Entry 9Q90 (electron microscopy, 3.50 A resolution); this record covers chains 2 and 3 of the 14 polymer chains in the assembly.

Chain 2 (and 3):
Molecule: Psp operon transcriptional activator
From: Escherichia coli K-12
Notes: chain 3 of this document is another copy of the same molecule, construct and numbering; everything in this record applies to it too
UniProtKB: P37344 (PSPF_ECOLI); residue numbers follow UniProt; this construct covers 1-275
Sequence (275 residues; row label = number of the first residue in the row):
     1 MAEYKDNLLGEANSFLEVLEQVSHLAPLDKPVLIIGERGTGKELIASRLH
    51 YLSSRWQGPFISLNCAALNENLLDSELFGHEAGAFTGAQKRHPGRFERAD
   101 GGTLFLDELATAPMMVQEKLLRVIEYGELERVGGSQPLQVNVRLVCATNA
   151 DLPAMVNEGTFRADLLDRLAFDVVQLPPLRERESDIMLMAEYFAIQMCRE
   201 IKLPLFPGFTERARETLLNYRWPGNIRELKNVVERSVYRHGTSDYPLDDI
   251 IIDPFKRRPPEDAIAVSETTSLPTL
Not modelled in the structure: 260-275
UniProt features mapped onto this chain:
  - binding site (ATP): G36 to E43, A99 to E108
Ion coordination: Mg2+: E43 (together with ADP)
Small-molecule neighbours:
  - ADP / aluminium fluoride, molecule 1: N7, L8, L9, F15, E37, R38, G39, T40, G41, K42, E43, L44, D107, E108, N149, M189, F193, I226, R227, K230
  - ADP / aluminium fluoride, molecule 2: E125, Y126, D164, R168

Chain 2 / chain 3 interface:
Pairs across the interface (41; chain 2 residue first):
  R38(2) with A163(3); D164(3); D167(3), salt bridge
  S62(2) with R122(3); E130(3)
  N64(2) with R122(3)
  A66(2) with E118(3); K119(3), hydrogen bond (backbone-side chain)
  A67(2) with D74(3); K119(3)
  L68(2) with K119(3)
  E76(2) with G133(3)
  T86(2) with T86(3)
  G87(2) with G83(3)
  H92(2) with G133(3), hydrogen bond (side chain-backbone); G134(3), hydrogen bond (side chain-backbone)
  R98(2) with S135(3), hydrogen bond (side chain-backbone)
  D107(2) with R122(3), salt bridge
  E108(2) with L121(3); R162(3), salt bridge; D164(3)
  T111(2) with R162(3)
  E200(2) with L28(3)
  R227(2) with E125(3), salt bridge; R168(3)
  N231(2) with D167(3), hydrogen bond (side chain-backbone)
  R235(2) with A170(3); F171(3); D172(3)
  R239(2) with Q21(3); D172(3), salt bridge
  P254(2) with A170(3); V173(3), hydrophobic; Q175(3), hydrogen bond (backbone-side chain)
  F255(2) with L33(3), hydrophobic; P153(3), hydrophobic; L166(3), hydrophobic; V173(3), hydrophobic; Q175(3)
  K256(2) with Q175(3)
  R257(2) with Q175(3), hydrogen bond
Interface residues without a listed pair, chain 2 (32 interface residues in all): E43, N69, F85, Q89, R95, F105, G224, E234, Y238
Interface residues without a listed pair, chain 3 (34 interface residues in all): I35, N71, A82, A84, M115, Y126, L152

In short:
32 residues of chain 2 and 34 residues of chain 3 are in contact; the contacts include 7 hydrogen bonds and 5
salt bridges. Polar contacts include R38(2)-D167(3), D107(2)-R122(3) and E108(2)-R162(3). Ligands of chain 2:
ADP / aluminium fluoride.
Chain 2 and chain 3 are both Psp operon transcriptional activator (Escherichia coli K-12); the structure,
CryoEM structure of bacterial transcription intermediate complex mediated by activator PspF, was determined by
electron microscopy.
